PDB entry 8C4V | electron microscopy, 3.14 A resolution | chains A and T of the 6 polymer chains in the assembly

Chain A:
Name: RNA-directed RNA polymerase L
From: Hantaan virus 76-118
Notes: EC 2.7.7.48, 3.1.-.-
UniProtKB: P23456 (L_HANTV); residues 1-2151 here = UniProt positions 1-2151
Amino-acid sequence (2173 residues; numbered -21 to 2151; the number before each row is that of its first residue; numbers below 1 keep their minus sign (Met-21 is residue -21)):
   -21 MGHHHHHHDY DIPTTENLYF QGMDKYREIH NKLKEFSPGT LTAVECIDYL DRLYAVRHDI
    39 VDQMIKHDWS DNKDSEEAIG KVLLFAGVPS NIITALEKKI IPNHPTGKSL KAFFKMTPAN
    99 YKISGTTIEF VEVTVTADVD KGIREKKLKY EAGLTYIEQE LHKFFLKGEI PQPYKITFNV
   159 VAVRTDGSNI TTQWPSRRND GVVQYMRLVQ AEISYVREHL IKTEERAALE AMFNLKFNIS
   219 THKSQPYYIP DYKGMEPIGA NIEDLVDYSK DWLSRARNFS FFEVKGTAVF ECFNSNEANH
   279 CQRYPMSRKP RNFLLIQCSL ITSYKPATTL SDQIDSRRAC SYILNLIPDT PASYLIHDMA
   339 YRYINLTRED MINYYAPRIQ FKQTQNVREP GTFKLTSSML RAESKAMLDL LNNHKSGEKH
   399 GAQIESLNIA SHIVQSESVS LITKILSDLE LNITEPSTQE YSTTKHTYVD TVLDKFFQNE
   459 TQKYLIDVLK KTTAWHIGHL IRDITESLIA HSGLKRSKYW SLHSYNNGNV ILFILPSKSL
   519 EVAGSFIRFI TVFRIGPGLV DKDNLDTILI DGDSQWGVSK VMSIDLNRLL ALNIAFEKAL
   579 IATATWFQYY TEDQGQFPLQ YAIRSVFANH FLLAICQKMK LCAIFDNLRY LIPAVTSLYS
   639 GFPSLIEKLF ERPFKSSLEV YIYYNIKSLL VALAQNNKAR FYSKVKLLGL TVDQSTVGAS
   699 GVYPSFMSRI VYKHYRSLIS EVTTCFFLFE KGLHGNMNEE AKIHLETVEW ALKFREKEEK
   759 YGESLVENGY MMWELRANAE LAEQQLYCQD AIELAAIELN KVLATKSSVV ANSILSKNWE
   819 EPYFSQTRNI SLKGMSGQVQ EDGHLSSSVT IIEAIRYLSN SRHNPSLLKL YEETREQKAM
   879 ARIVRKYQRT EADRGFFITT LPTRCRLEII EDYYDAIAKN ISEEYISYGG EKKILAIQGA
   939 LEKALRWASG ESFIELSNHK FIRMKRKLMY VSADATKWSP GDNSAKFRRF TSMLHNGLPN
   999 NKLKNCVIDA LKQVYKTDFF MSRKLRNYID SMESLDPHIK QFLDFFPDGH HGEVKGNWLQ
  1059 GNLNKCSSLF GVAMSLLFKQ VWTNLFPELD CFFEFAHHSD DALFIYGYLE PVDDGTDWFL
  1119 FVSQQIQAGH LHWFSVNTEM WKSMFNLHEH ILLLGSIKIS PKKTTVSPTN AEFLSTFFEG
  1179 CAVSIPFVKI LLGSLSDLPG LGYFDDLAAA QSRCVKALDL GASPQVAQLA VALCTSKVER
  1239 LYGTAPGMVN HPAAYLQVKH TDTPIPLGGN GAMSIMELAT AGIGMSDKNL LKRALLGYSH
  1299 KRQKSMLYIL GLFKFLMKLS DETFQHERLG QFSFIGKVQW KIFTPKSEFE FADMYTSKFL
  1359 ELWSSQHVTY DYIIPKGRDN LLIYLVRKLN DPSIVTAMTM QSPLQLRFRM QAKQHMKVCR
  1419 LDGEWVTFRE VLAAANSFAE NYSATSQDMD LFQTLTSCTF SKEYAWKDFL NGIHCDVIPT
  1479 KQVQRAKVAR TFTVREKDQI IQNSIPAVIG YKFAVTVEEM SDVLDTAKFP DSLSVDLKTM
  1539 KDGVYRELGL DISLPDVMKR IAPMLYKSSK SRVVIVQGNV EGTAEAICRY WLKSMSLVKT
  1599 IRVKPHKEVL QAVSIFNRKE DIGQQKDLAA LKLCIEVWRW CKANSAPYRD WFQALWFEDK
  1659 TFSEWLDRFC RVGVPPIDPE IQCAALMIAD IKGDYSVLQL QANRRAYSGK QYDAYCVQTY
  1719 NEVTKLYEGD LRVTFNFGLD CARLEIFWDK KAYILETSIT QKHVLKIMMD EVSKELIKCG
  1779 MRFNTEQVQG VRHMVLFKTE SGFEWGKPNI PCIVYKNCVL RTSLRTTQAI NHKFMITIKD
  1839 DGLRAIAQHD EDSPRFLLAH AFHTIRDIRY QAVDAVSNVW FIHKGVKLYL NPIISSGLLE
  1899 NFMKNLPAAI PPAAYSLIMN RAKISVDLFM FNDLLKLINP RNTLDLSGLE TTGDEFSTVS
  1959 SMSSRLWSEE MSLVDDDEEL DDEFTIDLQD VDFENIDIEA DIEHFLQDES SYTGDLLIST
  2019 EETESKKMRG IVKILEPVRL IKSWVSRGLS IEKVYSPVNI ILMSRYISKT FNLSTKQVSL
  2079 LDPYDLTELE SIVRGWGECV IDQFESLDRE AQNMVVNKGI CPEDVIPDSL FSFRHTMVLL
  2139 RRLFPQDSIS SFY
Unresolved in the structure: -21 to 225, 392-400, 433-448, 676-698, 1455-1463, 1495-1501, 1566-1568, 1601-2151
Construct notes: initiating methionine (-21); expression tag (-20 to 0); engineered mutation Ala97 (Asp in P23456)
Ion coordination: Mg2+: Asp1099, Glu1170
What the authors report for this chain:
  - binding site for the 25-nt RNA strand: Tyr1564
  - conformationally variable residues (helix shift): Pro1401 to Lys1411
  - mutagenesis - D97A: abolished catalytic activity (ENDO activity) (proposed by the authors, not directly observed)

Chain T:
Molecule: 25-nt RNA strand
Sequence (25 nucleotides; each row starts with the number of its first residue):
     1 CUUUCUUUUG CGGAGUCUAC UACUA
Unresolved in the structure: 1-13

How chain A and chain T interact:
Residue-residue contacts (46; chain A residue first):
  Arg826(A) with C17(T), salt bridge to the phosphate
  Lys831(A) with G15(T), sugar contact; U16(T), phosphate contact
  Gly832(A) with A14(T), phosphate contact; G15(T), sugar contact
  Arg880(A) with A14(T), salt bridge to the phosphate
  Val882(A) with A14(T), phosphate contact
  Lys884(A) with A14(T), sugar contact; G15(T), salt bridge to the phosphate
  Tyr885(A) with A14(T), base contact
  Phe894(A) with G15(T), base contact
  Phe895(A) with G15(T), hydrogen bond to the sugar
  Ile896(A) with A14(T), phosphate contact; G15(T), sugar contact
  Arg902(A) with U16(T), hydrogen bond to the phosphate
  Glu909(A) with U16(T), hydrogen bond to the sugar
  Ile924(A) with U18(T), sugar contact
  Tyr926(A) with U18(T), hydrogen bond to the sugar
  Gly927(A) with U18(T), phosphate contact; A19(T), phosphate contact
  Gly928(A) with U18(T), hydrogen bond to the sugar; A19(T), sugar contact
  Glu929(A) with A19(T), sugar contact
  Lys931(A) with U18(T), sugar contact
  Gln1058(A) with G15(T), hydrogen bond to the base
  Gly1059(A) with G15(T), base contact; U16(T), base contact
  Asn1060(A) with U16(T), sugar contact
  Lys1063(A) with C17(T), sugar contact
  Phe1202(A) with C23(T), sugar contact
  Asp1203(A) with C23(T), hydrogen bond to the sugar
  Ala1206(A) with A22(T), hydrogen bond to the sugar; C23(T), sugar contact
  Ala1207(A) with A22(T), hydrogen bond to the sugar
  Ser1210(A) with U21(T), hydrogen bond to the sugar; A22(T), hydrogen bond to the sugar
  Lys1214(A) with C20(T), sugar contact
  Ile1281(A) with A22(T), phosphate contact; C23(T), phosphate contact
  Gly1282(A) with C23(T), hydrogen bond to the phosphate
  Met1398(A) with A14(T), base contact
  Arg1493(A) with A22(T), salt bridge to the phosphate
  Pro1561(A) with A25(T), base contact
  Tyr1564(A) with A25(T), base contact
  Lys1565(A) with C23(T), salt bridge to the phosphate; U24(T), salt bridge to the phosphate
Also at the interface, not in a pair above, chain A (52 interface residues in all): Ser829, Ser846, Thr848, Arg883, Thr897, Glu906, Asp913, Asn1062, Arg1211, Leu1276, Gly1280, Lys1335, Asp1369, Tyr1370, Lys1557, Ser1569, Arg1570

In short:
52 residues of chain A face 12 of chain T across their interface; the contacts include 12 hydrogen bonds and 6
salt bridges. Polar contacts include Gln1058(A)-G15(T), Phe895(A)-G15(T) and Glu909(A)-U16(T). Asp1099(A) and
Glu1170(A) coordinate Mg2+. From the paper: a binding site for the 25-nt RNA strand at Tyr1564(A); D97A of
chain A abolishes catalytic activity (ENDO activity).
Here chain A is RNA-directed RNA polymerase L (Hantaan virus 76-118) and chain T is a 25-nt RNA strand. Entry
8C4V (Hantaan virus polymerase in replication elongation state) was determined by electron microscopy,
deposited together with 8C4S, 8C4T and 8C4U.
